Entry 7Y00 (electron microscopy, 3.96 A resolution); this record covers chains G and I of the 10 polymer chains in the assembly.

== Chain G ==
Name: Histone H2A type 1-B/E
Source organism: Homo sapiens
Reference sequence: P04908 (H2A1B_HUMAN); residues 0-129 here correspond to UniProt positions 1-130 (UniProt number = residue number + 1)
Sequence (133 residues; each row starts with the number of its first residue; numbers below 1 keep their minus sign (Gly-3 is residue -3)):
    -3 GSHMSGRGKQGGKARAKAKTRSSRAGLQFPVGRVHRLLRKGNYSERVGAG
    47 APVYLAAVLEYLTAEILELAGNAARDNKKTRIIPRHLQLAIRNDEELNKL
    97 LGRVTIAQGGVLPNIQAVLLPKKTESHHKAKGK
Not modelled in the structure: -3 to 12, 119-129
Sequence notes: expression tag (-3 to -1)
UniProt features mapped onto this chain:
  - modified residue: Ser1 (N-acetylserine), Arg3 (Citrulline), Lys5 (N6-(2-hydroxyisobutyryl)lysine), Lys9 (N6-(2-hydroxyisobutyryl)lysine), Lys13 (N6-(beta-hydroxybutyryl)lysine), Lys36 (N6-(2-hydroxyisobutyryl)lysine), Lys74 (N6-(2-hydroxyisobutyryl)lysine), Lys75 (N6-(2-hydroxyisobutyryl)lysine), Lys95 (N6-(2-hydroxyisobutyryl)lysine), Gln104 (N5-methylglutamine), Lys118 (N6-(2-hydroxyisobutyryl)lysine), Lys119 (N6-crotonyllysine), Thr120 (Phosphothreonine), Lys125 (N6-crotonyllysine)
  - cross-link (Glycyl lysine isopeptide (Lys-Gly)): Lys13 (interchain with G-Cter in ubiquitin), Lys15 (interchain with G-Cter in ubiquitin), Lys119 (interchain with G-Cter in ubiquitin)

== Chain I ==
Molecule: 169-nt DNA strand
Sequence (169 nucleotides; each row starts with the number of its first residue):
     1 CTGAGAATCCGGTGCCGAGGCCGCTCAATTGGTCGTAGACAGCTCTAGCA
    51 CCGCTTAAACGCACGTACGCGCTGTCCCCCGCGTTTTAACCGCCAAGGGG
   101 ATTACTCCCTAGTCTCCAGGCACGTGTCAGATATAGGGCATGTCCGGGCA
   151 TGTCCCGAAATTCATAGAT
Not modelled in the structure: 156-169

== How chain G and chain I interact ==
Contacting residue pairs (17):
  Lys13(G) - DA118(I)  phosphate contact
  Ala14(G) - DA118(I)  phosphate contact
  Arg29(G) - DG120(I)  hydrogen bond to the phosphate
  Arg29(G) - DC121(I)  salt bridge to the phosphate
  Glu41(G) - DA111(I)  sugar contact
  Arg42(G) - DC109(I)  base contact
  Arg42(G) - DT110(I)  hydrogen bond to the sugar
  Arg42(G) - DA111(I)  phosphate contact
  Val43(G) - DT110(I)  sugar contact
  Val43(G) - DA111(I)  hydrogen bond to the phosphate
  Gly44(G) - DT110(I)  phosphate contact
  Ala45(G) - DT110(I)  hydrogen bond to the phosphate
  Lys75(G) - DG130(I)  phosphate contact
  Thr76(G) - DA129(I)  sugar contact
  Thr76(G) - DG130(I)  hydrogen bond to the phosphate
  Arg77(G) - DA129(I)  hydrogen bond to the sugar
  Arg77(G) - DG130(I)  phosphate contact
Other interface residues (no listed pair), chain G (13 interface residues in all): His31, Arg35

== Summary ==
Chain G and chain I form an interface of 13 and 8 residues respectively; the contacts include 6 hydrogen bonds
and 1 salt bridge. Polar pairs include Arg42(G)-DT110(I), Arg77(G)-DA129(I) and Arg29(G)-DG120(I).
Here chain G is Histone H2A type 1-B/E (Homo sapiens) and chain I is a 169-nt DNA strand. Entry 7Y00 (Cryo-EM
structure of the nucleosome containing 169 base-pair DNA with a p53 target sequence) was determined by
electron microscopy, deposited together with 7XZY.
